PDB entry 5OEY | X-ray diffraction, 2.80 A resolution | chains A and B of the 4 polymer chains in the assembly

== Chain A (and B) ==
Protein: FBP protein
From: Leishmania major
Notes: EC 3.1.3.11; chain B of this document is another copy of the same molecule, construct and numbering; everything in this record applies to it too
Reference sequence: O97193 (O97193_LEIMA); numbering as in UniProt (aligned over 1-351)
Sequence (351 residues; numbered 1 to 351; the number before each row is that of its first residue):
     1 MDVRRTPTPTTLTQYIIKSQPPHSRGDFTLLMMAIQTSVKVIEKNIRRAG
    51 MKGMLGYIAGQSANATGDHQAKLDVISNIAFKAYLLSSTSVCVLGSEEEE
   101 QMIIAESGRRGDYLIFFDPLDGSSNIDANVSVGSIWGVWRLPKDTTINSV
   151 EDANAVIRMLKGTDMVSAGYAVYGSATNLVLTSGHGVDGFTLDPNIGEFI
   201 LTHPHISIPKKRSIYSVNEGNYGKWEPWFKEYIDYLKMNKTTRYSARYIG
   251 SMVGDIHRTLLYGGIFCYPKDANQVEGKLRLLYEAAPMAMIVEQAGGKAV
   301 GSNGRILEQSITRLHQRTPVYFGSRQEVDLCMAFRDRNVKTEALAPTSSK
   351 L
Disordered / not traced: 1-7, 60-63, 337-351 (chain B: 1-7, 59-69, 338-351)
Bound ions: K+: Asp-68, Glu-97 (together with phosphate ion); Mn2+ site 1: Glu-97, Asp-118, Leu-120 (together with phosphate ion); Mn2+ site 2: Asp-118, Asp-121, Glu-284 (together with phosphate ion)
Reported in the primary citation:
  - catalytic residues: Asp-68
  - conformationally variable residues (order/disorder transition): Lys-52 to Ala-71

== Chain A / chain B interface ==
Pairs across the interface (101):
  Glu-43(A) with Arg-47(B), salt bridge
  Ile-46(A) with Ser-175(B)
  Arg-47(A) with Glu-43(B), salt bridge; Arg-47(B); Gly-174(B); Ser-175(B), hydrogen bond (side chain-backbone); Ala-176(B); Thr-177(B)
  Arg-48(A) with Pro-194(B); Asn-195(B), hydrogen bond
  Gly-50(A) with Thr-202(B)
  Met-51(A) with Thr-191(B); Asp-193(B); Ile-200(B), hydrophobic; Thr-202(B)
  Leu-55(A) with His-203(B)
  Ser-124(A) with Tyr-262(B), hydrogen bond (backbone-side chain)
  Asn-125(A) with Tyr-262(B)
  Asp-127(A) with Leu-261(B); Tyr-262(B)
  Ala-128(A) with His-257(B); Arg-258(B); Leu-261(B), hydrophobic; Tyr-262(B)
  Asn-129(A) with Val-172(B); Gly-174(B); Ser-175(B), hydrogen bond; Ala-176(B), hydrogen bond (side chain-backbone); Asn-178(B), hydrogen bond
  Val-130(A) with Ile-249(B), hydrophobic
  Val-172(A) with Asn-129(B)
  Tyr-173(A) with Ser-175(B)
  Gly-174(A) with Asn-129(B); Gly-174(B); Ser-175(B)
  Ser-175(A) with Ile-46(B); Arg-47(B); Asn-129(B), hydrogen bond (backbone-side chain); Tyr-173(B), hydrogen bond (side chain-backbone); Gly-174(B)
  Ala-176(A) with Arg-47(B); Asn-129(B), hydrogen bond (backbone-side chain)
  Thr-177(A) with Arg-47(B), hydrogen bond
  Asn-178(A) with Asn-129(B), hydrogen bond
  Thr-191(A) with Met-51(B)
  Asp-193(A) with Met-51(B)
  Pro-194(A) with Arg-47(B); Arg-48(B)
  Asn-195(A) with Arg-48(B), hydrogen bond
  Ile-200(A) with Met-51(B), hydrophobic
  Thr-202(A) with Gly-50(B); Met-51(B); Tyr-57(B)
  His-203(A) with Leu-55(B); Tyr-57(B)
  Pro-204(A) with Tyr-57(B), hydrogen bond (backbone-side chain)
  His-205(A) with Tyr-57(B), hydrogen bond (backbone-side chain)
  Ile-206(A) with Tyr-57(B)
  Tyr-215(A) with Glu-219(B); Gly-220(B), hydrogen bond (side chain-backbone)
  Asn-218(A) with Ser-245(B); Ala-246(B), hydrogen bond (side chain-backbone); Arg-247(B)
  Glu-219(A) with Tyr-215(B); Glu-219(B); Lys-237(B), salt bridge; Ala-246(B)
  Gly-220(A) with Tyr-215(B), hydrogen bond (backbone-side chain); Tyr-244(B); Ala-246(B)
  Tyr-222(A) with Lys-237(B)
  Lys-237(A) with Glu-219(B), salt bridge; Tyr-222(B); Lys-237(B)
  Met-238(A) with Tyr-222(B), hydrophobic
  Tyr-244(A) with Gly-220(B)
  Ser-245(A) with Asn-218(B)
  Ala-246(A) with Asn-218(B), hydrogen bond (backbone-side chain); Glu-219(B); Gly-220(B); Tyr-248(B)
  Arg-247(A) with Asn-218(B); Tyr-248(B); Ile-249(B); Gly-250(B)
  Tyr-248(A) with Ala-246(B); Arg-247(B); Tyr-248(B), hydrogen bond (backbone-backbone); Ile-249(B)
  Ile-249(A) with Val-130(B), hydrophobic; Arg-247(B); Tyr-248(B)
  Gly-250(A) with Arg-247(B)
  His-257(A) with Ala-128(B)
  Arg-258(A) with Ala-128(B)
  Leu-261(A) with Asp-127(B); Ala-128(B), hydrophobic
  Tyr-262(A) with Ser-124(B), hydrogen bond (side chain-backbone); Asn-125(B); Asp-127(B), hydrogen bond; Ala-128(B)
Interface residues without a listed pair, chain A (54 interface residues in all): Ile-126, Leu-192, Ser-207, Asn-221, Gly-223, Arg-243
Interface residues without a listed pair, chain B (53 interface residues in all): Ile-126, Ser-131, Val-132, Leu-192, Asn-221, Gly-223, Lys-224, Arg-243

== Summary ==
54 residues of chain A face 53 of chain B across their interface, with 21 hydrogen bonds and 4 salt bridges.
Among the polar pairs are Glu-43(A)/Arg-47(B), Glu-219(A)/Lys-237(B) and Arg-47(A)/Ser-175(B). Asp-68(A) and
Glu-97(A) form the K+ site. Glu-97(A), Asp-118(A) and Leu-120(A) form the Mn2+ site 1. The paper reports the
catalytic residue Asp-68(A); conformational variability at Lys-52(A).
Chain A and chain B are both FBP protein (Leishmania major); the structure, Crystal structure of Leishmania
major fructose-1,6-bisphosphatase in holo form, was determined by X-ray diffraction, deposited together with
5OEZ and 5OFU.
